PDB entry 8UO5 | electron microscopy, 3.27 A resolution | chains A and B of the 4 polymer chains in the assembly

# Chain A
Protein: Serine/threonine-protein phosphatase 2A 65 kDa regulatory subunit A alpha isoform
From: Homo sapiens
UniProt: P30153 (2AAA_HUMAN); residues 1-589 here = UniProt positions 1-589
Chain sequence (613 residues; numbered -23 to 589; the number before each row is that of its first residue; numbers below 1 keep their minus sign (Met-23 is residue -23)):
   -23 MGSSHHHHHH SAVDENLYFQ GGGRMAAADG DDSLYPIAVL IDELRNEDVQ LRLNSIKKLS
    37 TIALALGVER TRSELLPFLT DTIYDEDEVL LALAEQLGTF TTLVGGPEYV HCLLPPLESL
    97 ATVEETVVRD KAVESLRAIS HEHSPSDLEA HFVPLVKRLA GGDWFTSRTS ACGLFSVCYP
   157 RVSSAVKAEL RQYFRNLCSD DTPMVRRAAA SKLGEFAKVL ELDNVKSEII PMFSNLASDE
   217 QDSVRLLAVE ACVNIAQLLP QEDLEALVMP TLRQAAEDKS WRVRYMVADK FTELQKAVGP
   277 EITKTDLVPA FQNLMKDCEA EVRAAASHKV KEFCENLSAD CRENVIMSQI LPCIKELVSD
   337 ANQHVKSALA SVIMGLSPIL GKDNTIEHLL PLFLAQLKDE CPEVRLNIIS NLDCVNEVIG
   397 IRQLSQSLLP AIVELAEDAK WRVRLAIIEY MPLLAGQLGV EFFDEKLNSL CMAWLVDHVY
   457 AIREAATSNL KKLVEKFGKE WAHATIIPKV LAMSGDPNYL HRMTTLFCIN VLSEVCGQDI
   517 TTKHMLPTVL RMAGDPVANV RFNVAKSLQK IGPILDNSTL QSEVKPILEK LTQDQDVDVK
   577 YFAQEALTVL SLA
Disordered / not traced: -23 to 8, 49-54
Sequence notes: expression tag (-23 to 0)
Swiss-Prot annotation at these positions:
  - modified residue: Ala2 (N-acetylalanine), Lys280 (N6-acetyllysine)
  - natural variant: Val132 (V132L: In HJS2), Pro179 (P179L: In HJS2), Met180 (M180T: In HJS2; M180V: In HJS2), Arg182 (R182W: In HJS2), Arg258 (R258H: In HJS2), Val470 (V470A: In HJS2; uncertain significance), Arg498 (R498L: In HJS2)

# Chain B
Protein: Serine/threonine-protein phosphatase 2A 55 kDa regulatory subunit B alpha isoform
From: Homo sapiens
UniProt: P63151 (2ABA_HUMAN); residues 1-447 here = UniProt positions 1-447
Chain sequence (447 residues; numbered 1 to 447; the number before each row is that of its first residue):
     1 MAGAGGGNDI QWCFSQVKGA VDDDVAEADI ISTVEFNHSG ELLATGDKGG RVVIFQQEQE
    61 NKIQSHSRGE YNVYSTFQSH EPEFDYLKSL EIEEKINKIR WLPQKNAAQF LLSTNDKTIK
   121 LWKISERDKR PEGYNLKEED GRYRDPTTVT TLRVPVFRPM DLMVEASPRR IFANAHTYHI
   181 NSISINSDYE TYLSADDLRI NLWHLEITDR SFNIVDIKPA NMEELTEVIT AAEFHPNSCN
   241 TFVYSSSKGT IRLCDMRASA LCDRHSKLFE EPEDPSNRSF FSEIISSISD VKFSHSGRYM
   301 MTRDYLSVKI WDLNMENRPV ETYQVHEYLR SKLCSLYEND CIFDKFECCW NGSDSVVMTG
   361 SYNNFFRMFD RNTKRDITLE ASRENNKPRT VLKPRKVCAS GKRKKDEISV DSLDFNKKIL
   421 HTAWHPKENI IAVATTNNLY IFQDKVN
Disordered / not traced: 1-8, 21-25, 61-70, 272-275, 383-414, 445-447
Swiss-Prot annotation at these positions:
  - modified residue: Ala2 (N-acetylalanine)

# Chain A / chain B interface
Contacting residue pairs (50; chain A residue first):
  Val15(A) with Arg142(B)
  Leu16(A) with Arg142(B)
  Glu19(A) with Lys137(B); Glu138(B), hydrogen bond (side chain-backbone); Glu139(B); Asp140(B), hydrogen bond (side chain-backbone); Arg142(B)
  Arg21(A) with Gly133(B), hydrogen bond (side chain-backbone); Leu136(B), hydrogen bond (side chain-backbone); Lys137(B)
  Ile59(A) with Glu132(B)
  Asp61(A) with Lys123(B), salt bridge; Ser125(B)
  Thr98(A) with Asn106(B)
  Val99(A) with Asn106(B)
  Glu100(A) with Asn106(B), hydrogen bond; Phe110(B); Lys123(B), salt bridge; Arg169(B), salt bridge
  Glu101(A) with Arg169(B); Arg170(B), salt bridge
  Thr102(A) with Glu206(B), hydrogen bond
  Trp140(A) with Gln104(B); Lys105(B)
  Phe141(A) with Pro103(B), hydrophobic; Gln104(B); Lys105(B)
  Thr142(A) with Lys105(B), hydrogen bond (side chain-backbone); Asn106(B)
  Pro179(A) with Ser187(B); Tyr189(B), hydrophobic
  Glu216(A) with Arg257(B)
  Gln217(A) with Ser187(B); Asn237(B); Cys239(B), hydrogen bond
  Asp218(A) with Cys239(B), hydrogen bond (backbone-side chain)
  Ser219(A) with Asp188(B), hydrogen bond; Glu190(B)
  Lys255(A) with Arg257(B)
  Ser256(A) with Arg257(B)
  Trp257(A) with Met256(B), hydrogen bond (side chain-backbone); Arg257(B), hydrogen bond (backbone-backbone); Ser259(B); Ala260(B)
  Arg258(A) with Asp188(B), salt bridge; Glu190(B), salt bridge
  Cys294(A) with Ala258(B), hydrogen bond (side chain-backbone); Arg264(B), hydrogen bond (backbone-side chain)
  Glu295(A) with Ser259(B); Ala260(B), hydrogen bond (side chain-backbone)
Interface residues without a listed pair, chain A (32 interface residues in all): Pro12, Thr56, Met180, Arg183, Arg221, Arg260, Glu297
Interface residues without a listed pair, chain B (32 interface residues in all): Ala107, Leu261

# Summary
The chain A/chain B interface involves 32 residues from each chain, with 15 hydrogen bonds and 6 salt bridges.
Among the polar pairs are Asp61(A)-Lys123(B), Glu100(A)-Lys123(B) and Glu100(A)-Arg169(B).
Here chain A is Serine/threonine-protein phosphatase 2A 65 kDa regulatory subunit A alpha isoform and chain B
is Serine/threonine-protein phosphatase 2A 55 kDa regulatory subunit B alpha isoform, both from Homo sapiens.
Entry 8UO5 (Protein Phosphatase 2A B55 subunit in complex with IER5) was determined by electron microscopy.
